4UP0 - chains A and F; structure by X-ray diffraction, 1.28 A resolution.

Chain A:
Name: Pygopus homolog 2, B-cell cll/lymphoma 9-like protein
From: Homo sapiens
Notes: fragment: phd finger, hd1, residues 327-387, 235-263
UniProtKB: chimeric construct of Q9BRQ0, Q86UU0: residues 327-387 from Q9BRQ0 (PYGO2_HUMAN) positions 327-387 (same numbers); residues 1235-1263 from Q86UU0 positions 235-263 (UniProt number = residue number - 1000)
Chain sequence (99 residues; row label = number of the first residue in the row; note: 839 numbers in that range are skipped by the numbering (no residue carries them; nothing is unmodelled there)):
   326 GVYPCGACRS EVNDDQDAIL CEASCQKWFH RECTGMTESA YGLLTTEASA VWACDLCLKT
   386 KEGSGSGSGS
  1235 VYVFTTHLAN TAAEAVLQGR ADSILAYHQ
Disordered / not traced: 383-395, 1263
Construct notes: linker (388-395)
Bound ions: Zn2+ site 1: Cys330, Cys333, His355, Cys358; Zn2+ site 2: Cys346, Cys350, Cys379, Cys382

Chain F:
Name: Histone H3.1
UniProtKB: P68431 (H31_HUMAN); residues 1-15 here correspond to UniProt positions 2-16 (UniProt number = residue number + 1)
Chain sequence (15 residues; row label = number of the first residue in the row):
     1 ARTKQTARKS TGGKA
Disordered / not traced: 7-15
Modified residues: Lys4 (n-dimethyl-lysine; MLY); Lys9 (N(6)-acetyllysine; ALY)

How chain A and chain F interact:
Residue-residue contacts - 23 pairs, chain A then chain F:
  Val337(A) with Lys4(F)
  Asp339(A) with Lys4(F)
  Gln341(A) with Lys4(F)
  Ala343(A) with Thr3(F); Lys4(F), hydrogen bond (backbone-backbone)
  Ile344(A) with Arg2(F); Thr3(F)
  Leu345(A) with Arg2(F), hydrogen bond (backbone-backbone)
  Glu347(A) with Ala1(F); Arg2(F), hydrogen bond (side chain-backbone)
  Trp353(A) with Arg2(F); Thr3(F); Lys4(F)
  Tyr366(A) with Thr3(F); Lys4(F), hydrogen bond (side chain-backbone); Gln5(F)
  Leu369(A) with Ala1(F), hydrogen bond (backbone-backbone)
  Thr370(A) with Ala1(F); Thr3(F), hydrogen bond; Gln5(F); Thr6(F)
  Glu372(A) with Ala1(F), hydrogen bond (backbone-backbone)
  Ala375(A) with Ala1(F), hydrogen bond (backbone-backbone)
Other interface residues (no listed pair), chain A (17 interface residues in all): Tyr328, Asn338, Val376, Trp377
Interface features reported in the paper:
  - pairs named by the authors: Tyr328(A)-Lys4(F), Trp353(A)-Lys4(F), Tyr366(A)-Gln5(F), Leu369(A)-Ala1(F), Val376(A)-Ala1(F)
  - interface residues, chain A: Ala343(A), Leu369(A), Val376(A)

Overview:
17 residues of chain A face 6 of chain F across their interface; the contacts include 8 hydrogen bonds. Among
the polar pairs are Glu347(A)-Arg2(F), Tyr366(A)-Lys4(F) and Thr370(A)-Thr3(F). The paper describes contacts
between Tyr328(A) and Lys4(F), Trp353(A) and Lys4(F) and Tyr366(A) and Gln5(F) among others. From the paper:
interface residues Ala343(A), Leu369(A) and Val376(A).
Chain A is Pygopus homolog 2, B-cell cll/lymphoma 9-like protein (Homo sapiens) and chain F is Histone H3.1;
the structure, Ternary crystal structure of the Pygo2 PHD finger in complex with the B9L HD1 domain and ...,
was determined by X-ray diffraction, deposited together with 4UP5.
